1XVF - chains A and C of the 6 polymer chains in the assembly; structure by X-ray diffraction, 2.00 A resolution.

Chain A:
Name: Methane monooxygenase component A alpha chain
From: Methylococcus capsulatus
Notes: EC 1.14.13.25; fragment: alpha subunit
UniProtKB: P22869 (MEMA_METCA); numbering as in UniProt (aligned over 1-527)
Chain sequence (527 residues; row label = number of the first residue in the row):
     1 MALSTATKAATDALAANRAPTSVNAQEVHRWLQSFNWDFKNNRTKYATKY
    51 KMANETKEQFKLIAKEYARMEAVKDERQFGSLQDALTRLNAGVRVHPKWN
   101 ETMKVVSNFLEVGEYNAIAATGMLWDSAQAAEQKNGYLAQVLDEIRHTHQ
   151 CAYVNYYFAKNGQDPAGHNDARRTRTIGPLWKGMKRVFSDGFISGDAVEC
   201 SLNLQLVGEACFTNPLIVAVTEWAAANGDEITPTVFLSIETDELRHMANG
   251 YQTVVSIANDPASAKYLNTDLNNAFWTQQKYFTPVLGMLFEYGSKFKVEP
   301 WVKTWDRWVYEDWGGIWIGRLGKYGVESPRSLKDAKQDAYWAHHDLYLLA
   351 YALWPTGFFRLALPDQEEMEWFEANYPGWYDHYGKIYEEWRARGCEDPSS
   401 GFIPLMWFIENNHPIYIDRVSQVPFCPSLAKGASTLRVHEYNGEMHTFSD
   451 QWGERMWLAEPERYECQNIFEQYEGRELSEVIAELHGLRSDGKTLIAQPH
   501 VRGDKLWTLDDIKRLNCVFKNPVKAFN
Unresolved in the structure: 1-17
Swiss-Prot annotation at these positions:
  - active site: Cys-151
  - binding site (Fe cation): Glu-114, Glu-144, His-147, Glu-209, Glu-243, His-246
Ion coordination: Fe ion site 1: Glu-114, Glu-144, His-147 (together with 3-chloropropanol); Fe ion site 2: Glu-144, Glu-209, Glu-243, His-246 (together with 3-chloropropanol)
Small-molecule neighbours:
  - 3-chloropropanol (3CL), molecule 1: Lys-98, Glu-101, Thr-102, Met-288, Leu-289, Gly-293, Tyr-347, Phe-359, Arg-360, Leu-361
  - 3-chloropropanol (3CL), molecule 2: Val-106, Phe-109, Leu-110, Met-184, Phe-188, Leu-216, Tyr-281, Phe-282, Val-285, Leu-286, Leu-289
  - 3-chloropropanol (3CL), molecule 3: Leu-110, Gly-113, Glu-114, Ala-117, Glu-144, His-147, Phe-188, Phe-192, Leu-204, Gly-208, Glu-209, Thr-213, Glu-243, His-246

Chain C:
Name: Methane monooxygenase component A beta chain
From: Methylococcus capsulatus
Notes: EC 1.14.13.25; fragment: beta subunit
UniProtKB: P18798 (MEMB_METCA); numbering as in UniProt (aligned over 1-389)
Chain sequence (389 residues; row label = number of the first residue in the row):
     1 MSMLGERRRGLTDPEMAAVILKALPEAPLDGNNKMGYFVTPRWKRLTEYE
    51 ALTVYAQPNADWIAGGLDWGDWTQKFHGGRPSWGNETTELRTVDWFKHRD
   101 PLRRWHAPYVKDKAEEWRYTDRFLQGYSADGQIRAMNPTWRDEFINRYWG
   151 AFLFNEYGLFNAHSQGAREALSDVTRVSLAFWGFDKIDIAQMIQLERGFL
   201 AKIVPGFDESTAVPKAEWTNGEVYKSARLAVEGLWQEVFDWNESAFSVHA
   251 VYDALFGQFVRREFFQRLAPRFGDNLTPFFINQAQTYFQIAKQGVQDLYY
   301 NCLGDDPEFSDYNRTVMRNWTGKWLEPTIAALRDFMGLFAKLPAGTTDKE
   351 EITASLYRVVDDWIEDYASRIDFKADRDQIVKAVLAGLK
Unresolved in the structure: 1

Interface between chain A and chain C:
Pairs across the interface (240; chain A residue first):
  Arg-18(A) / Ser-128(C)
  Arg-18(A) / Ala-129(C)  hydrogen bond (side chain-backbone)
  Arg-18(A) / Gly-131(C)
  Ala-19(A) / Ser-128(C)
  Pro-20(A) / Gln-125(C)
  Pro-20(A) / Ser-128(C)
  Pro-20(A) / Ala-129(C)  hydrophobic
  Thr-21(A) / Leu-124(C)
  Thr-21(A) / Gln-125(C)  hydrogen bond (backbone-backbone)
  Thr-21(A) / Ser-128(C)  hydrogen bond (backbone-side chain)
  Thr-21(A) / Phe-199(C)
  Thr-21(A) / Lys-202(C)
  Thr-21(A) / Ile-203(C)
  Ser-22(A) / Asp-121(C)  hydrogen bond
  Ser-22(A) / Leu-124(C)
  Ser-22(A) / Gln-125(C)
  Ser-22(A) / Lys-202(C)  hydrogen bond (backbone-side chain)
  Val-23(A) / Trp-117(C)
  Val-23(A) / Leu-195(C)
  Val-23(A) / Gly-198(C)
  Val-23(A) / Phe-199(C)  hydrophobic
  Glu-27(A) / Lys-202(C)  salt bridge
  Val-28(A) / Gln-191(C)
  Val-28(A) / Gln-194(C)
  Val-28(A) / Leu-195(C)  hydrophobic
  Trp-31(A) / Gln-194(C)
  Trp-31(A) / Glu-209(C)  hydrogen bond
  Trp-31(A) / Ser-210(C)
  Trp-31(A) / Thr-211(C)
  Ser-34(A) / Phe-154(C)
  Ser-34(A) / Thr-211(C)  hydrogen bond
  Ser-34(A) / Lys-215(C)  hydrogen bond (backbone-side chain)
  Phe-35(A) / Leu-153(C)  hydrophobic
  Phe-35(A) / Phe-154(C)
  Phe-35(A) / Tyr-157(C)
  Asn-36(A) / Tyr-157(C)
  Asn-36(A) / Lys-215(C)  hydrogen bond (backbone-side chain)
  Asn-36(A) / Trp-235(C)
  Trp-37(A) / Phe-154(C)
  Trp-37(A) / Trp-218(C)
  Trp-37(A) / Arg-228(C)
  Trp-37(A) / Val-231(C)  hydrophobic
  Trp-37(A) / Glu-232(C)  hydrogen bond
  Phe-39(A) / Glu-232(C)
  Phe-39(A) / Trp-235(C)  hydrophobic
  Phe-39(A) / Gln-236(C)
  Asn-41(A) / Gln-236(C)
  Asn-41(A) / Glu-237(C)
  Asn-42(A) / Trp-235(C)
  Asn-42(A) / Gln-236(C)  hydrogen bond
  Arg-43(A) / Gln-236(C)  hydrogen bond (side chain-backbone)
  Arg-43(A) / Phe-239(C)
  Lys-45(A) / Gln-165(C)  hydrogen bond
  Lys-45(A) / Trp-235(C)  hydrogen bond (side chain-backbone)
  Lys-45(A) / Gln-236(C)
  Lys-45(A) / Val-238(C)  hydrogen bond (side chain-backbone)
  Lys-45(A) / Phe-239(C)
  Tyr-46(A) / Gln-165(C)
  Tyr-46(A) / Arg-168(C)
  Tyr-46(A) / Glu-169(C)  hydrogen bond
  Ile-63(A) / Gln-191(C)
  Ala-64(A) / Lys-113(C)
  Ala-64(A) / Phe-184(C)  hydrophobic
  Ala-64(A) / Asp-188(C)
  Ala-64(A) / Gln-191(C)  hydrogen bond (backbone-side chain)
  Lys-65(A) / Lys-113(C)
  Lys-65(A) / Glu-116(C)
  Lys-65(A) / Trp-117(C)
  Lys-65(A) / Asp-188(C)  salt bridge
  Lys-65(A) / Met-192(C)  hydrogen bond
  Lys-65(A) / Gln-283(C)  hydrogen bond
  Lys-65(A) / Tyr-287(C)  hydrogen bond
  Glu-66(A) / Trp-117(C)  hydrogen bond
  Tyr-67(A) / His-106(C)  hydrogen bond
  Tyr-67(A) / Phe-184(C)  hydrophobic
  Ala-68(A) / Val-110(C)
  Ala-68(A) / Lys-113(C)
  Ala-68(A) / Ala-114(C)
  Arg-69(A) / Ala-114(C)
  Arg-69(A) / Trp-117(C)
  Ala-72(A) / Val-110(C)
  Ala-72(A) / Ala-114(C)  hydrophobic
  Asp-75(A) / Ala-107(C)
  Asp-75(A) / Val-110(C)
  Phe-79(A) / Trp-105(C)  hydrophobic
  Phe-79(A) / Ala-107(C)  hydrophobic
  Val-93(A) / Leu-24(C)
  Arg-94(A) / Leu-11(C)
  Arg-94(A) / Ile-20(C)
  Arg-94(A) / Leu-21(C)
  Val-95(A) / Ile-20(C)
  Val-95(A) / Leu-24(C)
  His-96(A) / Ile-20(C)
  His-96(A) / Ala-23(C)
  Pro-97(A) / Ala-23(C)
  Glu-111(A) / Ala-56(C)
  Val-112(A) / Pro-58(C)  hydrophobic
  Tyr-115(A) / Gln-57(C)  hydrogen bond
  Tyr-115(A) / Trp-83(C)  hydrophobic
  Tyr-115(A) / Ser-172(C)  hydrogen bond (side chain-backbone)
  Tyr-115(A) / Asp-173(C)  hydrogen bond (side chain-backbone)
  Tyr-115(A) / Arg-176(C)  hydrogen bond
  Asn-116(A) / Pro-58(C)
  Asn-116(A) / Trp-83(C)
  Ile-118(A) / Arg-176(C)
  Ala-119(A) / Trp-83(C)  hydrophobic
  Ala-119(A) / Ala-167(C)
  Ala-119(A) / Arg-168(C)
  Ala-119(A) / Arg-176(C)
  Gly-122(A) / Ser-164(C)
  Gly-122(A) / Ala-167(C)
  Met-123(A) / Phe-76(C)  hydrophobic
  Met-123(A) / Arg-168(C)
  Trp-125(A) / Phe-160(C)  hydrophobic
  Trp-125(A) / Asn-161(C)
  Trp-125(A) / His-163(C)
  Trp-125(A) / Ser-164(C)
  Trp-125(A) / Ala-167(C)  hydrophobic
  Asp-126(A) / Ser-164(C)  hydrogen bond
  Asp-126(A) / Gln-165(C)
  Ala-131(A) / Tyr-157(C)
  Lys-134(A) / Tyr-157(C)
  Lys-134(A) / Asn-161(C)
  Leu-138(A) / Phe-160(C)  hydrophobic
  Leu-138(A) / Phe-184(C)  hydrophobic
  Leu-142(A) / His-106(C)  hydrogen bond (backbone-side chain)
  Leu-142(A) / Phe-181(C)  hydrophobic
  Leu-142(A) / Phe-184(C)  hydrophobic
  Ile-145(A) / Ala-180(C)  hydrophobic
  Arg-146(A) / His-106(C)
  His-149(A) / Leu-52(C)
  His-149(A) / Thr-53(C)  hydrogen bond
  His-149(A) / Trp-105(C)
  His-149(A) / His-106(C)  hydrogen bond (side chain-backbone)
  Ala-152(A) / Met-35(C)
  Ala-152(A) / Leu-52(C)
  Tyr-153(A) / Glu-48(C)
  Tyr-153(A) / Leu-52(C)
  Tyr-156(A) / Met-35(C)  hydrophobic
  Tyr-156(A) / Glu-48(C)
  Tyr-156(A) / Leu-52(C)  hydrophobic
  Ala-159(A) / Asn-33(C)
  Lys-160(A) / Asn-33(C)  hydrogen bond (backbone-backbone)
  Gly-162(A) / Pro-28(C)
  Gln-163(A) / Leu-24(C)
  Gln-163(A) / Pro-25(C)
  Gln-163(A) / Pro-28(C)
  Gln-163(A) / Leu-29(C)  hydrogen bond (backbone-backbone)
  Asp-164(A) / Leu-29(C)
  Pro-165(A) / Asp-30(C)
  Pro-165(A) / Asn-32(C)
  Pro-165(A) / Asn-33(C)
  Ala-166(A) / Asp-30(C)
  His-168(A) / Met-35(C)
  Asn-169(A) / Asn-32(C)  hydrogen bond (side chain-backbone)
  Asn-169(A) / Lys-34(C)
  Asn-169(A) / Met-35(C)
  Asn-169(A) / Gly-36(C)  hydrogen bond (backbone-backbone)
  Asn-169(A) / Tyr-37(C)
  Asn-169(A) / Phe-38(C)
  Asp-170(A) / Tyr-37(C)  hydrogen bond
  Asp-170(A) / Phe-38(C)
  Arg-172(A) / Met-35(C)
  Arg-172(A) / Ala-51(C)  hydrogen bond (side chain-backbone)
  Arg-172(A) / Leu-52(C)  hydrogen bond (side chain-backbone)
  Arg-172(A) / Thr-53(C)
  Arg-172(A) / Val-54(C)  hydrogen bond (side chain-backbone)
  Arg-172(A) / Tyr-55(C)
  Arg-172(A) / Ala-56(C)
  Arg-173(A) / Tyr-37(C)  hydrogen bond
  Arg-173(A) / Phe-38(C)
  Arg-173(A) / Leu-67(C)
  Thr-176(A) / Asp-68(C)
  Thr-176(A) / Trp-69(C)  hydrogen bond (backbone-side chain)
  Trp-181(A) / Pro-58(C)  hydrophobic
  Trp-181(A) / Asp-68(C)  hydrogen bond
  Lys-182(A) / Trp-69(C)  hydrogen bond (side chain-backbone)
  Lys-182(A) / Thr-73(C)
  Lys-185(A) / Asp-68(C)  salt bridge
  Lys-185(A) / Thr-73(C)
  Arg-186(A) / Thr-73(C)  hydrogen bond (backbone-side chain)
  Arg-186(A) / Gln-74(C)  hydrogen bond
  Asp-190(A) / Trp-72(C)
  Asp-190(A) / Thr-73(C)  hydrogen bond
  Asp-190(A) / Gln-74(C)
  Asp-190(A) / Ser-82(C)  hydrogen bond
  Gly-191(A) / Gln-74(C)
  Ile-193(A) / Phe-76(C)
  Ile-193(A) / Ser-82(C)
  Ile-193(A) / Trp-83(C)
  Ile-193(A) / Arg-168(C)  hydrogen bond (backbone-side chain)
  Ser-194(A) / Gln-74(C)  hydrogen bond (backbone-side chain)
  Ser-194(A) / Lys-75(C)
  Ser-194(A) / Phe-76(C)
  Ser-194(A) / Ser-82(C)  hydrogen bond
  Gly-195(A) / Phe-76(C)
  Glu-199(A) / Gln-74(C)
  Glu-222(A) / Arg-7(C)  salt bridge
  Ala-225(A) / Arg-9(C)
  Ala-225(A) / Gly-10(C)  hydrogen bond (backbone-backbone)
  Ala-226(A) / Gly-10(C)
  Ala-226(A) / Met-16(C)
  Asn-227(A) / Ile-20(C)
  Gly-228(A) / Gly-10(C)
  Gly-228(A) / Leu-11(C)
  Gly-228(A) / Ile-20(C)
  Glu-230(A) / Arg-9(C)  salt bridge
  Glu-230(A) / Leu-11(C)
  Phe-296(A) / Met-16(C)  hydrophobic
  Phe-296(A) / Val-19(C)  hydrophobic
  Arg-360(A) / Leu-29(C)
  Gln-422(A) / Thr-73(C)
  Glu-460(A) / His-77(C)  salt bridge
  Glu-462(A) / Lys-75(C)
  Glu-462(A) / His-77(C)
  Glu-462(A) / Gly-78(C)  hydrogen bond (side chain-backbone)
  Glu-462(A) / Gly-79(C)
  Arg-463(A) / Thr-73(C)
  Arg-463(A) / Gln-74(C)
  Arg-463(A) / Lys-75(C)  hydrogen bond (side chain-backbone)
  Arg-463(A) / Phe-76(C)
  Arg-463(A) / His-77(C)  hydrogen bond
  Tyr-464(A) / Thr-73(C)
  Tyr-464(A) / Gln-74(C)  hydrogen bond
  Glu-465(A) / Asp-71(C)
  Glu-465(A) / Lys-75(C)  salt bridge
  Cys-466(A) / Asp-71(C)
  Cys-466(A) / Trp-72(C)
  Cys-466(A) / Thr-73(C)
  Gln-467(A) / Trp-69(C)
  Gln-467(A) / Gly-70(C)
  Gln-467(A) / Asp-71(C)  hydrogen bond (side chain-backbone)
  Ile-469(A) / Trp-69(C)  hydrophobic
  Gln-472(A) / Trp-69(C)
  Tyr-473(A) / Trp-69(C)  hydrogen bond
  Arg-489(A) / Leu-29(C)  hydrogen bond (side chain-backbone)
  Arg-489(A) / Asp-30(C)
  Ser-490(A) / Asp-30(C)  hydrogen bond
  Ser-490(A) / Asn-32(C)
  Gly-503(A) / Leu-29(C)
Other interface residues (no listed pair), chain A (115 interface residues in all): Asn-24, Ala-25, Leu-32, Asp-38, Leu-62, Glu-71, Ala-91, Asn-135, Thr-148, Arg-175, Ser-189, Lys-295, Val-420, Asn-468, Leu-485, Arg-502
Other interface residues (no listed pair), chain C (116 interface residues in all): Arg-8, Ala-27, Gly-31, Arg-80, Pro-81, Tyr-109, Lys-111, Arg-118, Asp-130, Arg-134, Gly-158, Ala-162, Val-177, Ile-187, Ala-190, Thr-219

Overview:
Chain A and chain C form an interface of 115 and 116 residues respectively; the contacts include 58 hydrogen
bonds and 7 salt bridges. Polar pairs include Glu-27(A)/Lys-202(C), Lys-65(A)/Asp-188(C) and
Lys-185(A)/Asp-68(C). Chain A binds 3 copies of 3-chloropropanol.
Here chain A is Methane monooxygenase component A alpha chain and chain C is Methane monooxygenase component A
beta chain, both from Methylococcus capsulatus. Entry 1XVF (soluble methane monooxygenase hydroxylase:
chloropropanol soaked structure) was determined by X-ray diffraction (same publication as 1XU3, 1XU5, 1XVB,
1XVC, 1XVD, 1XVE and 1XVG).
